PDB entry 7V3U | electron microscopy, 3.20 A resolution | chains 6 and 7 of the 12 polymer chains in the assembly

# Chain 6
Name: DNA replication licensing factor MCM6
Source organism: Saccharomyces cerevisiae S288C
Notes: EC 3.6.4.12
UniProt: P53091 (MCM6_YEAST); residues 1-1017 here = UniProt positions 1-1017
Amino-acid sequence (1017 residues; each row starts with the number of its first residue):
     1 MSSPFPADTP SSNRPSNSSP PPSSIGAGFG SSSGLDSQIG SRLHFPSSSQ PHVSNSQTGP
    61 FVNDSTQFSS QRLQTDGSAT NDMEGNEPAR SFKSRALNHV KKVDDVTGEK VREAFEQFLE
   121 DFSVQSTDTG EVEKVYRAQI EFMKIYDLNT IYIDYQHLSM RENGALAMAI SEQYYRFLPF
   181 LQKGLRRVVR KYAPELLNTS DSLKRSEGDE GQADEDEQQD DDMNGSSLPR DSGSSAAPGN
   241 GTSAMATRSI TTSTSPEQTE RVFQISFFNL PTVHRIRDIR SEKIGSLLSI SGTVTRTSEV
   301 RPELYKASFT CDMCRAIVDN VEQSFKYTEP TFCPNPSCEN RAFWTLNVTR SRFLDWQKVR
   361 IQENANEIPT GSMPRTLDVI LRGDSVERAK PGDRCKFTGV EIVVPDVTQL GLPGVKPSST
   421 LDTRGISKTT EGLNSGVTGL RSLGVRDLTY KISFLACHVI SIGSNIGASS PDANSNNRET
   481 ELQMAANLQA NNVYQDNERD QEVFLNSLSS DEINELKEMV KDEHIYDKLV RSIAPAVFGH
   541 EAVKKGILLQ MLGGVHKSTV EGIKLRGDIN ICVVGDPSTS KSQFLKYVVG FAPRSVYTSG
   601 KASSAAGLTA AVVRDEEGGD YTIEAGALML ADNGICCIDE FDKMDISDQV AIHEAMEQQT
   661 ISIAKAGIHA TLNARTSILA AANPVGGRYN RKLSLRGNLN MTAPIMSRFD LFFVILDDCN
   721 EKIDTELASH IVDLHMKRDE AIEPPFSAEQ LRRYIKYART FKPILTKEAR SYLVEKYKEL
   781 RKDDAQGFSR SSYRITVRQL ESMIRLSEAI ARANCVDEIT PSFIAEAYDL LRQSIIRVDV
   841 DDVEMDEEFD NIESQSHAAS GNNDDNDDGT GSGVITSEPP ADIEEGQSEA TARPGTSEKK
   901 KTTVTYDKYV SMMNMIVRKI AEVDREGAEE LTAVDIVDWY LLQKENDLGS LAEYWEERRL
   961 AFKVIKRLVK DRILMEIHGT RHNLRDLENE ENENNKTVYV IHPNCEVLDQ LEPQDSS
Disordered / not traced: 1-100, 200-259, 434-440, 468-497, 844-1017
Ion coordination: Zn2+: Cys311, Cys314, Cys333, Cys338; Mg2+: Ser582 (together with ATP-gamma-S)
Residues lining bound ligands:
  - ATP-gamma-S (AGS; phosphothiophosphoric acid-adenylate ester), molecule 1: Ala536, Val537, Phe538, His540, Asp576, Pro577, Ser578, Thr579, Ser580, Lys581, Ser582, Gln583, Asn683, Leu727, His730, Ile731
  - ATP-gamma-S (AGS), molecule 2: Ser707, Val797, Arg798, Glu801
Curated features (UniProtKB/Swiss-Prot):
  - motif: Ser707 to Asp710 (Arginine finger)
  - binding site (ATP): Gly575 to Ser582
  - modified residue: Ser78 (Phosphoserine), Ser249 (Phosphoserine), Ser372 (Phosphoserine), Thr766 (Phosphothreonine)
  - mutagenesis: Lys581 (K581A: Loss of MCM2-7 complex helicase activity)

# Chain 7
Name: DNA replication licensing factor MCM7
Source organism: Saccharomyces cerevisiae S288C
Notes: EC 3.6.4.12
UniProt: P38132 (MCM7_YEAST); residue numbers follow UniProt; this construct covers 1-845
Amino-acid sequence (845 residues; numbered 1 to 845; the number before each row is that of its first residue):
     1 MSAALPSIQL PVDYNNLFNE ITDFLVTFKQ DTLSSDATRN ENEDENLDAE NIEQHLLEKG
    61 PKYMAMLQKV ANRELNSVII DLDDILQYQN EKFLQGTQAD DLVSAIQQNA NHFTELFCRA
   121 IDNNMPLPTK EIDYKDDVLD VILNQRRLRN ERMLSDRTNE IRSENLMDTT MDPPSSMNDA
   181 LREVVEDETE LFPPNLTRRY FLYFKPLSQN CARRYRKKAI SSKPLSVRQI KGDFLGQLIT
   241 VRGIITRVSD VKPAVEVIAY TCDQCGYEVF QEVNSRTFTP LSECTSEECS QNQTKGQLFM
   301 STRASKFSAF QECKIQELSQ QVPVGHIPRS LNIHVNGTLV RSLSPGDIVD VTGIFLPAPY
   361 TGFKALKAGL LTETYLEAQF VRQHKKKFAS FSLTSDVEER VMELITSGDV YNRLAKSIAP
   421 EIYGNLDVKK ALLLLLVGGV DKRVGDGMKI RGDINVCLMG DPGVAKSQLL KAICKISPRG
   481 VYTTGKGSSG VGLTAAVMKD PVTDEMILEG GALVLADNGI CCIDEFDKMD ESDRTAIHEV
   541 MEQQTISISK AGINTTLNAR TSILAAANPL YGRYNPRLSP LDNINLPAAL LSRFDILFLM
   601 LDIPSRDDDE KLAEHVTYVH MHNKQPDLDF TPVEPSKMRE YIAYAKTKRP VMSEAVNDYV
   661 VQAYIRLRQD SKREMDSKFS FGQATPRTLL GIIRLSQALA KLRLADMVDI DDVEEALRLV
   721 RVSKESLYQE TNKSKEDESP TTKIFTIIKK MLQETGKNTL SYENIVKTVR LRGFTMLQLS
   781 NCIQEYSYLN VWHLINEGNT LKFVDDGTMD TDQEDSLVST PKLAPQTTAS ANVSAQDSDI
   841 DLQDA
Disordered / not traced: 1, 32-58, 170-172, 731-845
Disulfides: Cys474-Cys522
Ion coordination: Zn2+: Cys262, Cys265, Cys284, Cys289; Mg2+: Ser467 (together with ATP-gamma-S)
Residues lining bound ligands:
  - ATP-gamma-S (AGS; phosphothiophosphoric acid-adenylate ester), molecule 1: Glu421, Ile422, Tyr423, Asn425, Asp461, Pro462, Gly463, Val464, Ala465, Lys466, Ser467, Gln468, Glu525, Asn568, Leu612, Val616
  - ATP-gamma-S (AGS), molecule 2: Ile450, Glu542, Ala589, Arg593, Pro686, Arg687, Leu690
Curated features (UniProtKB/Swiss-Prot):
  - motif: Ser592 to Asp595 (Arginine finger)
  - binding site (ATP): Tyr423, Gly463, Ala465, Lys466, Ser467, Asn568, Arg593, Arg687
  - modified residue: Thr811 (Phosphothreonine), Ser819 (Phosphoserine), Ser838 (Phosphoserine)
  - mutagenesis: Lys466 (K466A: Loss of MCM2-7 complex helicase activity)

# Interface between chain 6 and chain 7
Contacting residue pairs (4):
  Thr420(6) - Gln297(7)
  Arg424(6) - Gln264(7)
  Arg441(6) - Glu283(7)  salt bridge
  Leu443(6) - Ser282(7)
Also at the interface, not in a pair above, chain 6 (5 interface residues in all): Thr423
Also at the interface, not in a pair above, chain 7 (6 interface residues in all): Thr294, Lys295

# Summary
Chain 6 and chain 7 form an interface of 5 and 6 residues respectively, with 1 salt bridge. The salt-bridged
pair is Arg441(6)-Glu283(7). Ligands of chain 6: ATP-gamma-S. Chain 7 binds ATP-gamma-S.
Here chain 6 is DNA replication licensing factor MCM6 and chain 7 is DNA replication licensing factor MCM7,
both from Saccharomyces cerevisiae S288C. Entry 7V3U (Cryo-EM structure of MCM double hexamer with structured
Mcm4-NSD) was determined by electron microscopy together with 7V3V and 7W8G from the same study.
